2DTU - chains E and A of the 3 polymer chains in the assembly; structure by X-ray diffraction, 2.37 A resolution.

[Chain E]
Molecule: 18-nt DNA strand
Sequence (18 nucleotides; numbered 1 to 18; the number before each row is that of its first residue):
     1 CGXCTTATGACAGCCGCG
Modified positions: 3DR (1',2'-dideoxyribofuranose-5'-phosphate) at position 3

[Chain A]
Molecule: DNA polymerase
Source organism: Enterobacteria phage RB69
Notes: EC 2.7.7.7
Reference sequence: Q38087 (DPOL_BPR69); residue numbers follow UniProt; this construct covers 1-253, 261-902
Amino-acid sequence (896 residues; row label = number of the first residue in the row; note: 7 numbers in that range are skipped by the numbering (no residue carries them; nothing is unmodelled there)):
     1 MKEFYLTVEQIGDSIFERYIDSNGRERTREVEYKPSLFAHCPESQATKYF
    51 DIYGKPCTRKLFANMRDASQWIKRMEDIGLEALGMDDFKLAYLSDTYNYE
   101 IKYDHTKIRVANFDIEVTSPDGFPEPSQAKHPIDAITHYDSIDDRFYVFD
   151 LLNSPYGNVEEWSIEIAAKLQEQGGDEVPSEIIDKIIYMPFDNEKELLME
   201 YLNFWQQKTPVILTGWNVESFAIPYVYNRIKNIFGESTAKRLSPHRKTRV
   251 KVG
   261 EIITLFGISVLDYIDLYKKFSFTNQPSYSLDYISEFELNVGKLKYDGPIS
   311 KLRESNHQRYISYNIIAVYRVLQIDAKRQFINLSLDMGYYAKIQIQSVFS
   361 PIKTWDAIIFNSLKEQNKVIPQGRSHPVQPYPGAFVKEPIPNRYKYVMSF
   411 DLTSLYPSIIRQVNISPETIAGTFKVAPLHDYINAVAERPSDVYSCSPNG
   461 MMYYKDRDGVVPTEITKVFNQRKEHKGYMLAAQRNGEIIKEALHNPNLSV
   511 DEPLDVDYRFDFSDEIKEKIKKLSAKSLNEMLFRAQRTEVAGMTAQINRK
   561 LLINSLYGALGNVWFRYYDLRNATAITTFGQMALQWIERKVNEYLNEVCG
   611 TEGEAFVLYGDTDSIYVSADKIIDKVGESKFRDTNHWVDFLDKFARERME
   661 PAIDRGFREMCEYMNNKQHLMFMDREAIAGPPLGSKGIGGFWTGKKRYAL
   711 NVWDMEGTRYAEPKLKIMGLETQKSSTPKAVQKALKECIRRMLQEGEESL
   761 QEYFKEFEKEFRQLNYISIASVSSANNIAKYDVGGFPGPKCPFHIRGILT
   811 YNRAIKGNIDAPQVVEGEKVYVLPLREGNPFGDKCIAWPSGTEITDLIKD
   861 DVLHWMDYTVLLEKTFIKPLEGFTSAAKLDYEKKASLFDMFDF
Sequence notes: engineered mutation Ala222 (Asp in Q38087), Gly253 (Ile in Q38087), Ala327 (Asp in Q38087)
Curated features (UniProtKB/Swiss-Prot):
  - region: Thr248 to Val252, Glu261 to Thr264 (Beta hairpin), Lys705 to Tyr708 (Binding of DNA in B-conformation), Leu897 to Asp902 (Interaction with the polymerase clamp)
  - binding site (Mg(2+)): Asp114, Glu116, Asp411, Leu412, Asp623
  - binding site (substrate): Ser414 to Tyr416, Arg482, Lys560
  - site: Asp621 (Optimization of metal coordination by the polymerase active site), Lys706 (Optimization of metal coordination by the polymerase active site), Asp714 (Essential for viral replication)
  - mutagenesis: Leu415 (L415A/G: Decreases base selectivity by several hundred fold; L415G/F: Increased misinsertion, increased mismatch extension and inefficient proofreading; L415M: No effect on base selectivity), Leu561 (L561A: No effect on the ability to recognize damaged DNA. Increase in probability of nucleotide incorporation), Ser565 (S565G: Increased incorporation efficiency of correct dNMPs; when associated with A-567), Tyr567 (Y567A: Inserts both dCMP and dAMP opposite 8-oxoG rapidly and with equal efficiency. 100-fold increase of dAMP and dGMP when situated opposite guanidinohydantoin ...), Asp621 (D621A: Drastic decrease in the efficiency of incorporation of dGMP), Lys706 (K706A: Almost complete loss of polymerase activity), Asp714 (D714A: Complete loss of viral replication)

[Chain E / chain A interface]
Contacting residue pairs (25):
  DC1(E) - Asn572(A)  phosphate contact
  DC1(E) - Trp574(A)  stacking on the base
  DG2(E) - Asp275(A)  hydrogen bond to the base
  DG2(E) - Phe359(A)  sugar contact
  DG2(E) - Ser360(A)  hydrogen bond to the phosphate
  DG2(E) - Pro361(A)  phosphate contact
  DG2(E) - Ile362(A)  phosphate contact
  DT5(E) - Gly393(A)  phosphate contact
  DT6(E) - Pro392(A)  phosphate contact
  DT6(E) - Gly393(A)  hydrogen bond to the phosphate
  DT6(E) - Ala394(A)  sugar contact
  DT6(E) - Val396(A)  phosphate contact
  DT6(E) - Lys706(A)  hydrogen bond to the base
  DA7(E) - Val396(A)  phosphate contact
  DA7(E) - Lys705(A)  salt bridge to the phosphate
  DA7(E) - Lys706(A)  sugar contact
  DT8(E) - Lys705(A)  sugar contact
  DT8(E) - Arg707(A)  hydrogen bond to the phosphate
  DG9(E) - Arg707(A)  salt bridge to the phosphate
  DA10(E) - Lys874(A)  phosphate contact
  DC11(E) - Lys874(A)  salt bridge to the phosphate
  DA12(E) - Lys800(A)  phosphate contact
  DA12(E) - Cys801(A)  sugar contact
  DA12(E) - Lys844(A)  salt bridge to the phosphate
  DG13(E) - Lys800(A)  hydrogen bond to the phosphate
Interface residues without a listed pair, chain A (26 interface residues in all): Lys279, Pro390, Tyr391, Glu398, Glu731, Pro799, Phe803, Lys878

[Summary]
Chain E and chain A form an interface of 11 and 26 residues respectively, with 6 hydrogen bonds, 4 salt
bridges and 1 aromatic stacking contact. Polar pairs include DG2(E)-Asp275(A), DT6(E)-Lys706(A) and
DG2(E)-Ser360(A).
Chain E is an 18-nt DNA strand and chain A is DNA polymerase (Enterobacteria phage RB69); the structure,
Crystal structure of the beta hairpin loop deletion variant of RB69 gp43 in complex with DNA ..., was
determined by X-ray diffraction.
